Entry 5WA1 (X-ray diffraction, 1.87 A resolution); this record covers chains A and B.

[Chain A]
Name: Programmed cell death 6-interacting protein
Organism: Homo sapiens
Notes: fragment: Bro1 domain; engineered mutation(s): A232T
UniProt: Q8WUM4 (PDC6I_HUMAN); numbering as in UniProt (aligned over 1-358)
Amino-acid sequence (379 residues; row label = number of the first residue in the row; numbers below 1 keep their minus sign (Met-20 is residue -20)):
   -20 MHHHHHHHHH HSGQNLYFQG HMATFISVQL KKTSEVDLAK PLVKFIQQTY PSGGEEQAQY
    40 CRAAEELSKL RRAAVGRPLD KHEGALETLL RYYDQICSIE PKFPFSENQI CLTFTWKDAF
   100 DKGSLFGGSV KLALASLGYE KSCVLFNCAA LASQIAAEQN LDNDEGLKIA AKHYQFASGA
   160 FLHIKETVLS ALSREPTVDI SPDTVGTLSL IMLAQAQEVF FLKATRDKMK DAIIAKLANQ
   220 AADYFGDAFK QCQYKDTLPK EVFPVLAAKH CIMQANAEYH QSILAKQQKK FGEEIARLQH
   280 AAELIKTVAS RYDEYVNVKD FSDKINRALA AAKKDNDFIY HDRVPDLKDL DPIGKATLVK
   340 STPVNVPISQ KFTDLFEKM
Unresolved in the structure: -20 to 0
Differences from the reference sequence: expression tag (-20 to 0)
Swiss-Prot annotation at these positions:
  - modified residue: Ala2 (N-acetylalanine), Lys215 (N6-acetyllysine)
  - mutagenesis: Phe199 (F199D: Does not support cytokinesis; loss of normal midbody formation; loss of CHMP4A-, CHMP4B- and CHMP4C-binding in a yeast two-hybrid assay; no effect on localization to the midbody ...), Ile212 (I212D: Does not support cytokinesis; loss of normal midbody formation; loss of CHMP4A-, CHMP4B- and CHMP4C-binding in a yeast two-hybrid assay ...), Leu216 (L216D: Abolishes interaction with CHMP4B and abolishes rescue of PTAP-type L domain-deficient HIV-1 p6), Phe317 (F317A: Diminishes rescue of PTAP-type L domain-deficient HIV-1 p6), Ile318 (I318A: Greatly diminishes rescue of PTAP-type L domain--deficient HIV-1 p6), Tyr319 (Y319A: Greatly diminishes rescue of PTAP-type L domain-deficient HIV-1 p6; Y319F: No effect on rescue of PTAP-type L domain-deficient HIV-1 p6)

[Chain B]
Name: Charged multivesicular body protein 4c
UniProt: Q96CF2 (CHM4C_HUMAN); residues 216-233 here = UniProt positions 216-233
Amino-acid sequence (18 residues; numbered 216 to 233; the number before each row is that of its first residue):
   216 QRAEEEDDDI KQLAAWTT
Unresolved in the structure: 216-220
Differences from the reference sequence: engineered mutation Thr232 (Ala in Q96CF2)
Swiss-Prot annotation at these positions:
  - natural variant: Thr232 (A232T: this construct carries the variant)
What the authors report for this chain:
  - conformationally variable residues: Ala229 to Thr233

[Interface between chain A and chain B]
Residue-residue contacts (18; chain A residue first):
  Asp143(A) - Trp231(B)  hydrogen bond
  Leu146(A) - Trp231(B)
  Lys147(A) - Trp231(B)
  Ala150(A) - Trp231(B)  hydrophobic
  Lys151(A) - Thr233(B)  hydrogen bond (side chain-backbone)
  Phe199(A) - Leu228(B)
  Phe199(A) - Trp231(B)  hydrophobic
  Phe199(A) - Thr232(B)
  Lys202(A) - Leu228(B)
  Lys202(A) - Trp231(B)
  Met208(A) - Asp224(B)
  Met208(A) - Leu228(B)  hydrophobic
  Lys209(A) - Glu221(B)
  Lys209(A) - Asp224(B)  salt bridge
  Ile212(A) - Ile225(B)  hydrophobic
  Leu216(A) - Leu228(B)  hydrophobic
  Leu337(A) - Leu228(B)
  Leu337(A) - Ala229(B)  hydrophobic
Other interface residues (no listed pair), chain A (16 interface residues in all): Gln154, Ala203, Ala211, Ala335
From the paper, about this interface:
  - hot spots on chain B (mutagenesis) - L228A, L228A/W231A: abolished binding to Programmed cell death 6-interacting protein (chain A)

[Overview]
16 residues of chain A and 8 residues of chain B are in contact; the contacts include 2 hydrogen bonds and 1
salt bridge. Polar contacts include Lys209(A)-Asp224(B), Asp143(A)-Trp231(B) and Lys151(A)-Thr233(B). From the
paper: L228A and L228A/W231A of chain B abolish binding to Programmed cell death 6-interacting protein (chain
A); conformational variability at Ala229(B).
Chain A is Programmed cell death 6-interacting protein (Homo sapiens) and chain B is Charged multivesicular
body protein 4c; the structure, CHMP4C A232T in complex with ALIX BRO1, was determined by X-ray diffraction
(same publication as 5V3R).
